Entry 2A2G (X-ray diffraction, 2.90 A resolution); this record covers chains B and C of the 4 polymer chains in the assembly.

# Chain B (and C)
Molecule: Protein (alpha-2U-globulin)
Source organism: Rattus norvegicus
Notes: chain C of this document is another copy of the same molecule, construct and numbering; everything in this record applies to it too
UniProtKB: P02761 (MUP_RAT); residues -18 to 162 here correspond to UniProt positions 1-181 (UniProt number = residue number + 19)
Chain sequence (181 residues; each row starts with the number of its first residue; numbers below 1 keep their minus sign (Met-18 is residue -18)):
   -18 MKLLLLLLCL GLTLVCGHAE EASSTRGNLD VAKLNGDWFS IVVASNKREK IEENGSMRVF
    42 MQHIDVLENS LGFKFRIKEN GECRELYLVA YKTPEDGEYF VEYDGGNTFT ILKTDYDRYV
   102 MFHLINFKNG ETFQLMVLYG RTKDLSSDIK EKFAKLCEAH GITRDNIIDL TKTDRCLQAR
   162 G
Not modelled in the structure: -18 to 0, 159-162
Cystine bridges: Cys64-Cys157
Residues lining bound ligands: D-limonene 1,2-epoxide (LEO): Met38, Val40, Met42, Phe54, Val82, Tyr84, Phe90, Phe103, Leu105, Leu116, Tyr120
Swiss-Prot annotation at these positions:
  - glycosylation: Asn35 (N-linked (GlcNAc...) asparagine)

# Interface between chain B and chain C
Contacting residue pairs (16; chain B residue first):
  Asn16(B) with Lys55(C)
  Asp46(B) with Lys55(C), salt bridge
  Val47(B) with Glu66(C)
  Leu48(B) with Glu66(C); Tyr68(C), hydrophobic
  Glu49(B) with Arg65(C); Glu66(C)
  Lys55(B) with Asn16(C), hydrogen bond; Asp46(C), salt bridge
  Arg65(B) with Glu49(C), salt bridge
  Glu66(B) with Val47(C); Leu48(C); Glu49(C), hydrogen bond (backbone-backbone)
  Tyr68(B) with Asp46(C); Leu48(C), hydrophobic; Tyr68(C)
Other interface residues (no listed pair), chain B (10 interface residues in all): Leu67
Other interface residues (no listed pair), chain C (11 interface residues in all): His44, Cys64

# Overview
10 residues of chain B face 11 of chain C across their interface, with 2 hydrogen bonds and 3 salt bridges.
Polar pairs include Asp46(B)-Lys55(C), Arg65(B)-Glu49(C) and Lys55(B)-Asn16(C). Ligands of chain B: D-limonene
1,2-epoxide.
Chain B and chain C are both Protein (alpha-2U-globulin) (Rattus norvegicus); the structure, The crystal
structures of A2U-globulin and its complex with a hyaline droplet inducer, was determined by X-ray diffraction
(same publication as 2A2U).
